5L63 - chains H and Z of the 28 polymer chains in the assembly; structure by X-ray diffraction, 2.70 A resolution.

Chain H:
Name: Proteasome subunit beta type-2
Source organism: Saccharomyces cerevisiae (strain ATCC 204508 / S288c)
Notes: EC 3.4.25.1
UniProt: P25043 (PSB2_YEAST); residues 1-232 here correspond to UniProt positions 30-261 (UniProt number = residue number + 29)
Amino-acid sequence (232 residues; each row starts with the number of its first residue):
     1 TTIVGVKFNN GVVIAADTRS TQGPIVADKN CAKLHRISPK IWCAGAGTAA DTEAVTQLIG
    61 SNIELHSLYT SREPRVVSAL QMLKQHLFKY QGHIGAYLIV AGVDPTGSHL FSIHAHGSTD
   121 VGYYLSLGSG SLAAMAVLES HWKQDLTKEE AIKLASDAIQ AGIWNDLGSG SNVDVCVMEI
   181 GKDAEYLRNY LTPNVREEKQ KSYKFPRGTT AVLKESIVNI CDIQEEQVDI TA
Unresolved in the structure: 227-232
Covalent attachments: compound 04C linked to Thr-1
Residues lining bound ligands: 04C (1,2,4-trideoxy-4-methyl-2-{[N-(morpholin-4-ylacetyl)-L-alanyl-O-methyl-L-tyrosyl]amino}-1-phenyl-D-xylitol): Arg-19, Ser-20, Thr-21, Gln-22, Cys-31, Lys-33, His-35, Gly-45, Ala-46, Gly-47, Thr-48, Ala-49, Thr-52, Glu-53, Ser-129, Gly-168
UniProt features mapped onto this chain:
  - active site: Thr-1 (Nucleophile)

Chain Z:
Name: Proteasome subunit beta type-6, Proteasome subunit beta type-1
Source organism: Saccharomyces cerevisiae (strain ATCC 204508 / S288c)
Notes: EC 3.4.25.1
UniProt: chimeric construct of P23724, P20618: residues 1-96 from P23724 (PSB6_YEAST) positions 20-115 (UniProt number = residue number + 19); residues 97-111 from P20618 positions 124-138 (UniProt number = residue number + 27); residues 112-117 from P23724 (PSB6_YEAST) positions 131-136 (UniProt number = residue number + 19); residues 118-133 from P20618 positions 145-160 (UniProt number = residue number + 27); residues 134-222 from P23724 (PSB6_YEAST) positions 153-241 (UniProt number = residue number + 19)
Amino-acid sequence (222 residues; numbered 1 to 222; the number before each row is that of its first residue):
     1 QFNPYGDNGG TILGIAGEDF AVLAGDTRNI TDYSINSRYE PKVFDCGDNI VMSANGFAAD
    61 GDALVKRFKN SVKWYHFDHN DKKLSINSAA RNIQHLLYSR RFFPYYVYNI IAGLDEDGKG
   121 AVYSFDPVGS YQREQCRAGG AAASLIMPFL DNQVNFKNQY EPGTNGKVKK PLKYLSVEEV
   181 IKLVRDSFTS ATERHIQVGD GLEILIVTKD GVRKEFYELK RD
Bound ions: Mg2+: Thr-192, His-195, Val-198
Residues lining bound ligands: 04C (1,2,4-trideoxy-4-methyl-2-{[N-(morpholin-4-ylacetyl)-L-alanyl-O-methyl-L-tyrosyl]amino}-1-phenyl-D-xylitol): Ser-124, Phe-125, Asp-126, Ser-130, Gln-132, Arg-137
UniProt features mapped onto this chain:
  - modified residue: Tyr-123 (Phosphotyrosine)

How chain H and chain Z interact:
Residue-residue contacts (60):
  Arg-19(H) with Ile-196(Z); Asp-222(Z), salt bridge
  Pro-24(H) with Arg-194(Z); His-195(Z); Ile-196(Z), hydrogen bond (backbone-backbone)
  Ile-25(H) with Arg-194(Z); His-195(Z)
  Val-26(H) with Glu-193(Z); Arg-194(Z), hydrogen bond (backbone-backbone); Ile-196(Z), hydrophobic
  Ala-27(H) with Arg-194(Z), hydrogen bond (backbone-side chain)
  Asp-28(H) with Arg-194(Z)
  Lys-29(H) with Glu-193(Z), salt bridge; Arg-194(Z)
  Ile-163(H) with Asp-222(Z)
  Trp-164(H) with Ile-35(Z); Arg-38(Z), hydrogen bond (backbone-side chain); Arg-221(Z); Asp-222(Z)
  Asn-165(H) with Tyr-33(Z); Arg-38(Z)
  Asp-166(H) with Tyr-33(Z); Asp-222(Z)
  Leu-167(H) with Arg-28(Z); Ile-30(Z), hydrophobic; Asp-32(Z); Tyr-33(Z), hydrogen bond (backbone-backbone); Ile-35(Z), hydrophobic; Ile-196(Z)
  Gly-168(H) with Tyr-33(Z)
  Ser-169(H) with Asp-222(Z)
  Gly-170(H) with Asp-222(Z)
  Ser-171(H) with Asp-222(Z), hydrogen bond (backbone-side chain)
  Asn-194(H) with Lys-220(Z), hydrogen bond (backbone-side chain); Asp-222(Z)
  Arg-196(H) with Thr-189(Z); Ser-190(Z); Glu-193(Z)
  Glu-197(H) with Arg-185(Z), salt bridge
  Lys-199(H) with Asp-186(Z)
  Gln-200(H) with Lys-182(Z); Arg-185(Z), hydrogen bond; Asp-186(Z), hydrogen bond (backbone-side chain)
  Lys-201(H) with Glu-179(Z); Asp-186(Z)
  Tyr-203(H) with Phe-149(Z); Gln-153(Z); Leu-183(Z); Asp-186(Z), hydrogen bond
  Phe-205(H) with Asn-152(Z); Gln-153(Z); Gln-159(Z)
  Pro-206(H) with Pro-162(Z), hydrophobic
  Arg-207(H) with Pro-162(Z)
  Gly-208(H) with Pro-162(Z)
  Thr-209(H) with Gln-159(Z); Tyr-160(Z), hydrogen bond (backbone-backbone)
  Thr-210(H) with Asn-165(Z)
  Ala-211(H) with Gly-166(Z)
  Val-212(H) with Asn-165(Z)
Other interface residues (no listed pair), chain H (33 interface residues in all): Thr-21, Gly-23
Other interface residues (no listed pair), chain Z (32 interface residues in all): Ser-34, Leu-145, Asn-158, Glu-161

Summary:
33 residues of chain H and 32 residues of chain Z are in contact, with 11 hydrogen bonds and 3 salt bridges.
Among the polar pairs are Arg-19(H)/Asp-222(Z), Lys-29(H)/Glu-193(Z) and Glu-197(H)/Arg-185(Z). Bound to chain
Z: compound 04C. Covalently linked compound 04C: at Thr-1(H).
Here chain H is Proteasome subunit beta type-2 and chain Z is Proteasome subunit beta type-6, Proteasome
subunit beta type-1, both from Saccharomyces cerevisiae (strain ATCC 204508 / S288c). Entry 5L63 (Yeast 20S
proteasome with human beta5c (1-138) and human beta6 (97-111; 118-133) in complex with epoxyketone ...) was
determined by X-ray diffraction, deposited together with 5L52, 5L54, 5L55, 5L5A, 5L5B, 5L5D and 30 further
entries.
